Entry 6RFR (electron microscopy, 3.20 A resolution); this record covers chains C and I of the 42 polymer chains in the assembly.

Chain C:
Name: Subunit NUCM of NADH:Ubiquinone Oxidoreductase (Complex I)
Organism: Yarrowia lipolytica
Notes: EC 1.6.99.3
Reference sequence: Q9UUU1 (Q9UUU1_YARLL); numbering as in UniProt (aligned over 1-466)
Amino-acid sequence (466 residues; numbered 1 to 466; the number before each row is that of its first residue):
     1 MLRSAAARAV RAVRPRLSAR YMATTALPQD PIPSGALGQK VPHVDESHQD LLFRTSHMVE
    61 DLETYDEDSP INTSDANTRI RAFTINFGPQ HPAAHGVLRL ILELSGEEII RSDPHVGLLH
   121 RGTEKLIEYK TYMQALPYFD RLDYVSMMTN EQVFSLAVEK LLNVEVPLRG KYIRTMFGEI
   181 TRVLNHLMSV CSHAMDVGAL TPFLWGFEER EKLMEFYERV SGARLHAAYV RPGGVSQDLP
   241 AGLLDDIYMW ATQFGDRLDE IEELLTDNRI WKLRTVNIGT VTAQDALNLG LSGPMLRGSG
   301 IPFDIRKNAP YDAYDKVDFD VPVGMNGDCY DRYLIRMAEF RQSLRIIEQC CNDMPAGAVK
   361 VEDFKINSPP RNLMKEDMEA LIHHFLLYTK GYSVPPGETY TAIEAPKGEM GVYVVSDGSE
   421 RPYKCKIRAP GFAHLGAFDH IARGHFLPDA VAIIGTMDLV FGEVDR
Not modelled in the structure: 1-28
Residues lining bound ligands:
  - 1,2-Distearoyl-sn-glycerophosphoethanolamine (3PE): R269, I270, L273
  - Phosphatidylinositol (T7X): A36, L37, G38

Chain I:
Name: Subunit NUIM of NADH:Ubiquinone Oxidoreductase (Complex I)
Organism: Yarrowia lipolytica
Notes: EC 1.6.99.3
Reference sequence: Q9UUT8 (Q9UUT8_YARLL); residue numbers follow UniProt; this construct covers 1-229
Amino-acid sequence (229 residues; numbered 1 to 229; the number before each row is that of its first residue):
     1 MLSLVRPAVT RSILRGAPGS MRLLSSTARL HAPATDSAIN IYAGGSAAAA PPAGFRIHRP
    61 ATWEESEEGA LSKATKYFLL AEMFRGLYVV LEQFFRAPYT IYYPFEKGPV SPRFRGEHAL
   121 RRYPSGEERC IACKLCEAIC PALAITIDAE ERIDGSRRTT KYDIDMTKCI YCGYCQESCP
   181 VDAIVETPNV EYATETREEL LYNKEKLLAN GDKWELELQY ALDADAPYR
Not modelled in the structure: 1-39
Ion coordination: 4Fe-4S cluster Fe site 1: C130, C133, C136, C179; 4Fe-4S cluster Fe site 2: C140, C169, C172, C175
Residues lining bound ligands:
  - 1,2-Distearoyl-sn-glycerophosphoethanolamine (3PE): Y77, F78, L80, M83, F84, L87
  - diundecyl phosphatidyl choline (PLC): T75, K76, L79, A81, E82, F84, R85, Y88, L91
  - 4Fe-4S cluster (SF4), molecule 1: H118, C140, P141, A144, I145, C169, I170, Y171, C172, G173, Y174, C175, E186
  - 4Fe-4S cluster (SF4), molecule 2: R129, C130, I131, A132, C133, K134, L135, C136, I147, S178, C179, A183, I184

Chain C / chain I interface:
Contacting residue pairs - 65 pairs, chain C then chain I:
  K130(C) - P141(I)  hydrogen bond (side chain-backbone)
  K130(C) - L143(I)
  M133(C) - I139(I)  hydrophobic
  M133(C) - Y174(I)  hydrogen bond (backbone-side chain)
  Q134(C) - A138(I)  hydrogen bond (side chain-backbone)
  Q134(C) - I139(I)  hydrogen bond (side chain-backbone)
  Q134(C) - P141(I)
  L136(C) - Y174(I)
  P137(C) - Y174(I)
  R141(C) - I170(I)  hydrogen bond (side chain-backbone)
  W205(C) - V90(I)  hydrophobic
  W205(C) - Q93(I)
  E208(C) - Y99(I)  hydrogen bond
  E218(C) - P109(I)
  E218(C) - V110(I)
  E218(C) - S111(I)
  E218(C) - F114(I)
  R219(C) - S111(I)
  R219(C) - R113(I)  hydrogen bond (backbone-side chain)
  V220(C) - R113(I)  hydrogen bond (backbone-side chain)
  S221(C) - R113(I)
  G222(C) - R113(I)
  G222(C) - F114(I)
  G222(C) - R115(I)
  A223(C) - R115(I)
  H226(C) - R115(I)  hydrogen bond (backbone-side chain)
  A228(C) - Y174(I)
  R231(C) - Y174(I)  hydrogen bond
  R231(C) - E177(I)  salt bridge
  S236(C) - E177(I)
  Q237(C) - R113(I)
  Q237(C) - Y228(I)
  Q237(C) - R229(I)
  D238(C) - R113(I)  hydrogen bond (backbone-side chain)
  L239(C) - R113(I)
  P240(C) - R113(I)
  P240(C) - Y228(I)  hydrophobic
  A241(C) - Y228(I)
  R257(C) - R96(I)
  E260(C) - V89(I)
  E260(C) - Q93(I)  hydrogen bond
  E263(C) - R85(I)  salt bridge
  E263(C) - V89(I)
  L264(C) - V90(I)  hydrophobic
  D267(C) - E82(I)
  N268(C) - M83(I)
  R269(C) - Y77(I)  hydrogen bond (side chain-backbone)
  R269(C) - L80(I)
  R269(C) - M83(I)
  I270(C) - M83(I)  hydrophobic
  M325(C) - I57(I)  hydrophobic
  R371(C) - E177(I)  hydrogen bond (side chain-backbone)
  R371(C) - C179(I)  hydrogen bond (side chain-backbone)
  R371(C) - P180(I)
  R371(C) - D182(I)
  R371(C) - R229(I)
  M374(C) - P180(I)  hydrophobic
  K375(C) - P180(I)
  H384(C) - E177(I)
  H384(C) - S178(I)  hydrogen bond (side chain-backbone)
  F385(C) - L135(I)  hydrophobic
  Y388(C) - A138(I)
  Y388(C) - I139(I)  hydrophobic
  Y388(C) - S178(I)
  T389(C) - L135(I)
Interface residues without a listed pair, chain C (45 interface residues in all): Y138, T201, E215, G300, P302, P370
Interface residues without a listed pair, chain I (38 interface residues in all): F55, K76, G86, C133, C140, Q176, V181

Overview:
45 residues of chain C and 38 residues of chain I are in contact, with 16 hydrogen bonds and 2 salt bridges.
Polar contacts include R231(C)-E177(I), E263(C)-R85(I) and K130(C)-P141(I).
1,2-Distearoyl-sn-glycerophosphoethanolamine is bound between chain C and chain I. Bound to chain C:
Phosphatidylinositol.
Here chain C is Subunit NUCM of NADH:Ubiquinone Oxidoreductase (Complex I) and chain I is Subunit NUIM of
NADH:Ubiquinone Oxidoreductase (Complex I), both from Yarrowia lipolytica. Entry 6RFR (Cryo-EM structure of
respiratory complex I from Yarrowia lipolytica at 3.2 A resolution) was determined by electron microscopy,
deposited together with 6RFQ and 6RFS.
